7M7F - chains B and F of the 6 polymer chains in the assembly; structure by electron microscopy, 3.20 A resolution.

[Chain B]
Molecule: EryAI, 6-deoxyerythronolide-B synthase EryA3, modules 5 and 6 chimera
Organism: Saccharopolyspora erythraea
Notes: EC 2.3.1.94; fragment: EryA1  + EryA3
UniProtKB: chimeric construct of Q5UNP6, Q03133: residues 32-1485 from Q5UNP6 (Q5UNP6_SACER) positions 557-2010 (UniProt number = residue number + 525); residues 1491-1767 from Q03133 positions 2896-3172 (UniProt number = residue number + 1405)
Chain sequence (1784 residues; numbered 1 to 1784; the number before each row is that of its first residue):
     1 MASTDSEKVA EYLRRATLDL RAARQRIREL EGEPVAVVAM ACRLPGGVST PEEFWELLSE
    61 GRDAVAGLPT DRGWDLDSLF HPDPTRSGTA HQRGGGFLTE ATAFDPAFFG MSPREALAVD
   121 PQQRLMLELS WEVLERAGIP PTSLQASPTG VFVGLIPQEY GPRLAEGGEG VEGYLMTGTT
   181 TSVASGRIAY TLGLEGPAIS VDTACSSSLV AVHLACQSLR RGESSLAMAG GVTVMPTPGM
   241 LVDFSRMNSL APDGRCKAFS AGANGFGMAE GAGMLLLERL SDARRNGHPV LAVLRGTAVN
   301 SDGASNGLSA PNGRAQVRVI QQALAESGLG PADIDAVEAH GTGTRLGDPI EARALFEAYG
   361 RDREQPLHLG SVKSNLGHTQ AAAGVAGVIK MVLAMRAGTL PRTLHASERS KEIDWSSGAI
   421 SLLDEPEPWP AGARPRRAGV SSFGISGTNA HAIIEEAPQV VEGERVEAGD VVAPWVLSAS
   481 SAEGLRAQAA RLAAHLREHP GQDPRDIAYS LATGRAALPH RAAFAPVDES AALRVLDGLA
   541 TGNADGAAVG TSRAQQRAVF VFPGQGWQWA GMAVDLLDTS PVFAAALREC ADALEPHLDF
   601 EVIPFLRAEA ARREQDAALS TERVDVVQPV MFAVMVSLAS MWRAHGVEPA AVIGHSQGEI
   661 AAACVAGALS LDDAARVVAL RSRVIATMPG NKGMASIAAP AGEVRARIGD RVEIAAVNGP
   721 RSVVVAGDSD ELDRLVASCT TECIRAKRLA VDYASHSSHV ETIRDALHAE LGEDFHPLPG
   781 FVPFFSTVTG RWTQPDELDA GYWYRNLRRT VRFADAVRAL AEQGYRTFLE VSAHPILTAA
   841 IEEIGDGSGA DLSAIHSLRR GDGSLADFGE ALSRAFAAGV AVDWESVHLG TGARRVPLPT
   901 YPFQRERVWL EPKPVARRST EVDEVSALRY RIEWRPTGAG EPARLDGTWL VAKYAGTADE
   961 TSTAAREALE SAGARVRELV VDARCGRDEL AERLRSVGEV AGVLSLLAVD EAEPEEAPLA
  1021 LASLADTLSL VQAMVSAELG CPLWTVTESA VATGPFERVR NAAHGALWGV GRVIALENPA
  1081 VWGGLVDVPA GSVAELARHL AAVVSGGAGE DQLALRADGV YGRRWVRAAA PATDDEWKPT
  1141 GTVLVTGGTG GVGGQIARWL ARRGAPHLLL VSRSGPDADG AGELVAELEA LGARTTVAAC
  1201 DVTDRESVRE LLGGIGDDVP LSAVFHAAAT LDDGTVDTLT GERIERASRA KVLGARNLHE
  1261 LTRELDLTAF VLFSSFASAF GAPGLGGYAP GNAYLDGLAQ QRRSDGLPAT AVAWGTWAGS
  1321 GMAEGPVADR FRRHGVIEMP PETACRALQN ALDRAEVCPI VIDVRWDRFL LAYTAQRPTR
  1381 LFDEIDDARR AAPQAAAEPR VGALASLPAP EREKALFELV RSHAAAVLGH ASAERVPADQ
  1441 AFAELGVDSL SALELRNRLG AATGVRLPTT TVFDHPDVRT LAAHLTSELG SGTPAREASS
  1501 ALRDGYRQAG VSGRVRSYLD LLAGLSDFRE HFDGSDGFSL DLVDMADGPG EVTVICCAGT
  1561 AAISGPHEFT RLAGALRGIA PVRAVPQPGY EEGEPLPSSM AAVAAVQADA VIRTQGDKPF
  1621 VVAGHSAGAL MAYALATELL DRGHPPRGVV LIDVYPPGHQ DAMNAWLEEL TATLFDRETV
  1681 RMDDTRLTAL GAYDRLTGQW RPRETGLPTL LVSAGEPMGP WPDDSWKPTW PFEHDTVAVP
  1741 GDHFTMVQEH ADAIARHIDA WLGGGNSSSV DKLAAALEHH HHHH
Disordered / not traced: 913-1403, 1491-1784
Sequence notes: expression tag (1-31, 1768-1784); linker (1486-1490)
Covalently attached groups: compound PN7 linked to Ser1449
UniProt features mapped onto this chain:
  - active site: Ser1626 (Nucleophile), His1743 (Proton acceptor)
  - binding site (substrate): Thr1560, Ala1627, Asp1653
From the paper describing this entry:
  - post-translational modification sites: Ser1449
  - binding site for the ligand PN7: Cys205, His340, His378, Ser1449
  - catalytic residues: Cys205, His340, Lys373, His378

[Chain F]
Molecule: 1B2 (light chain)
Organism: Homo sapiens
Chain sequence (236 residues; row label = number of the first residue in the row):
     1 LFAIPLVVPF YSHSALDVVM TQSPLSLPVT PGEPASISCR SSQSLLHSNG YNYLDWYLQK
    61 PGQSPQLLIY LGSNRASGVP DRFSGSGSGT DFTLKISRVE AEDVGVYYCM QSLQTPRLTF
   121 GPGTKVDIKR TVAAPSVFIF PPSDEQLKSG TASVVCLLNN FYPRGAKVQW KVDNALQSGN
   181 SQESVTEQDS KDSTYSLSST LTLSKADYEK HKVYACEVTH QGLSSPVTKS FNRGEC
Disordered / not traced: 1-16, 173-177, 211-214, 232-236
Cystine bridges: Cys39-Cys109, Cys156-Cys216

[Interface between chain B and chain F]
Pairs across the interface - 19 pairs, chain B then chain F:
  Met1(B) - Thr115(F)
  Ala2(B) - Thr115(F)
  Asp5(B) - His47(F)  salt bridge
  Asp5(B) - Tyr53(F)  hydrogen bond
  Lys8(B) - Ser112(F)
  Lys8(B) - Leu113(F)
  Val9(B) - Tyr53(F)
  Tyr12(B) - Asp55(F)  hydrogen bond
  Tyr12(B) - Tyr70(F)  hydrophobic
  Tyr12(B) - Leu71(F)  hydrophobic
  Tyr12(B) - Ser112(F)  hydrogen bond
  Arg15(B) - Tyr70(F)
  Arg15(B) - Ala76(F)
  Arg15(B) - Ser77(F)  hydrogen bond (side chain-backbone)
  Ala16(B) - Tyr70(F)
  Asp19(B) - Tyr70(F)
  Asp19(B) - Arg75(F)
  Asp19(B) - Ala76(F)
  Asp19(B) - Ser77(F)  hydrogen bond (side chain-backbone)
Also at the interface, not in a pair above, chain B (10 interface residues in all): Ala22
Also at the interface, not in a pair above, chain F (14 interface residues in all): Asn49, Leu67, Pro116

[Overview]
Chain B and chain F form an interface of 10 and 14 residues respectively; the contacts include 5 hydrogen
bonds and 1 salt bridge. Among the polar pairs are Asp5(B)-His47(F), Asp5(B)-Tyr53(F) and Tyr12(B)-Asp55(F).
The paper reports catalytic residues Cys205(B), His340(B) and Lys373(B) among others; a binding site for the
ligand PN7 at Cys205(B), His340(B) and His378(B) among others.
Chain B is EryAI, 6-deoxyerythronolide-B synthase EryA3, modules 5 and 6 chimera (Saccharopolyspora erythraea)
and chain F is 1B2 (light chain) (Homo sapiens); the structure, 6-Deoxyerythronolide B synthase (DEBS) module
1 in complex with antibody fragment 1B2: State 1, was determined by electron microscopy together with 7M7E,
7M7G, 7M7H, 7M7I and 7M7J from the same study.
